4FL2 - chain A; structure by X-ray diffraction, 2.19 A resolution.

== Chain A ==
Name: Tyrosine-protein kinase SYK
Source organism: Homo sapiens
Notes: EC 2.7.10.2
Reference sequence: P43405 (KSYK_HUMAN); numbering as in UniProt (aligned over 1-635)
Sequence (636 residues; each row starts with the number of its first residue; numbering starts at 0):
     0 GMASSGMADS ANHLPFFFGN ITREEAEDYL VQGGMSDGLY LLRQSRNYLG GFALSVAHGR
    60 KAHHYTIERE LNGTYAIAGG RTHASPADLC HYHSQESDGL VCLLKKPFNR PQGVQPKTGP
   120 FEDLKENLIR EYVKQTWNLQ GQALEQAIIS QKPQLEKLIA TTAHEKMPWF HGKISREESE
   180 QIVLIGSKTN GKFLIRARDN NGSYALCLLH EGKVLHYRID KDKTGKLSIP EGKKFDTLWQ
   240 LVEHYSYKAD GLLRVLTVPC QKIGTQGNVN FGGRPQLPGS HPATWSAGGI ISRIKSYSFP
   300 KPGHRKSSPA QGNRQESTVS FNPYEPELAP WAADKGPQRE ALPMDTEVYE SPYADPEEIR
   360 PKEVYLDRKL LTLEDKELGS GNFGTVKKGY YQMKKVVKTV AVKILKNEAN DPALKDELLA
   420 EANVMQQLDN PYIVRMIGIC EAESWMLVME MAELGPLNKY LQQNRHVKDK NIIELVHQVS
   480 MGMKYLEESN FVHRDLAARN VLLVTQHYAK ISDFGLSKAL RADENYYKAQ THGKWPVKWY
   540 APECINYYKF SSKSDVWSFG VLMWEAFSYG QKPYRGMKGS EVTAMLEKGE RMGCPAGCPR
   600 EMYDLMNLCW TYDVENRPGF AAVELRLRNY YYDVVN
Unresolved in the structure: 0-8, 265-336
Construct notes: expression tag (0)
Bound ions: Mg2+: Asn499, Asp512 (together with AMP-PNP)
Residues lining bound ligands: AMP-PNP (ANP; phosphoaminophosphonic acid-adenylate ester): Leu377, Gly378, Ser379, Gly380, Asn381, Phe382, Gly383, Val385, Ala400, Lys402, Val433, Met448, Glu449, Met450, Ala451, Glu452, Gly454, Pro455, Lys458, Arg498, Asn499, Leu501, Asp512, Tyr525, Lys533
Swiss-Prot annotation at these positions:
  - active site: Asp494 (Proton acceptor)
  - binding site (ATP): Leu377 to Val385, Lys402
  - modified residue: Tyr28 (Phosphotyrosine), Ser44 (Phosphoserine), Tyr47 (Phosphotyrosine), Tyr131 (Phosphotyrosine), Ser202 (Phosphoserine), Thr256 (Phosphothreonine), Ser295 (Phosphoserine), Tyr296 (Phosphotyrosine), Ser297 (Phosphoserine), Ser316 (Phosphoserine), Thr317 (Phosphothreonine), Ser319 (Phosphoserine), Tyr323 (Phosphotyrosine), Thr345 (Phosphothreonine), Tyr348 (Phosphotyrosine), Ser350 (Phosphoserine), Tyr352 (Phosphotyrosine), Tyr364 (Phosphotyrosine), Ser379 (Phosphoserine), Thr384 (Phosphothreonine) and 11 more in UniProt
  - natural variant: Pro342 (P342T: In IMD82), Ala353 (A353T: In IMD82), Met450 (M450I: In IMD82), Ser550 (S550F: In IMD82; S550Y: In IMD82)
  - mutagenesis: Ser297 (S297A: Abolishes YWHAG binding), Tyr630 (Y630F: Loss of interaction with BLNK)

== Overview ==
Ligands of chain A: AMP-PNP. Asn499 and Asp512 form the Mg2+ site. Curated annotation (UniProt) lists
active-site residue Asp494, 10 ATP-binding residues and 2 mutagenesis sites.
Chain A is Tyrosine-protein kinase SYK (Homo sapiens); the structure, Structural and Biophysical
Characterization of the Syk Activation Switch, was determined by X-ray diffraction together with 4FL1 and 4FL3
from the same study.
